PDB entry 9FG4 | electron microscopy, 3.40 A resolution | chains B and D of the 5 polymer chains in the assembly

Chain B:
Molecule: Gamma-aminobutyric acid receptor subunit beta-3
Source organism: Homo sapiens
Reference sequence: P28472 (GBRB3_HUMAN), isoform P28472-2; the author numbering skips numbers that UniProt does not, so the offset changes along the chain: -24 to 309 = UniProt 1-334; 335-473 = UniProt 335-473
Chain sequence (473 residues; numbered -24 to 473; 25 numbers in that range are skipped by the numbering (no residue carries them; nothing is unmodelled there); the number before each row is that of its first residue; numbers below 1 keep their minus sign (Met-24 is residue -24)):
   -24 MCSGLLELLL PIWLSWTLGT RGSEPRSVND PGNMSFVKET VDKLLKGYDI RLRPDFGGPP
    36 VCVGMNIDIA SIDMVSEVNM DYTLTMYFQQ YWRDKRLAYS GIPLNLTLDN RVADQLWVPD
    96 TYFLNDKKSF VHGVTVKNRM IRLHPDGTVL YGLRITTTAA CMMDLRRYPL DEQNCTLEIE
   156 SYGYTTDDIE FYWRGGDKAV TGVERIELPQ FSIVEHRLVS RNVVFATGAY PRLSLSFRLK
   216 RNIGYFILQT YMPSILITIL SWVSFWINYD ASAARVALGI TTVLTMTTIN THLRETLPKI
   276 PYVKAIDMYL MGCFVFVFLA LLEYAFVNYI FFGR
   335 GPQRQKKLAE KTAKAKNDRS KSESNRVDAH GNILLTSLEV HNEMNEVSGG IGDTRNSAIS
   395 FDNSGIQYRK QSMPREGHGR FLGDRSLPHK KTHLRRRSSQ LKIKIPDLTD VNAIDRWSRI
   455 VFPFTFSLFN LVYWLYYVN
Not modelled in the structure: -24 to 8, 335-443, 473
Disulfide bonds: Cys136-Cys150
Glycans and other covalent adducts: N-acetylglucosamine (NAG) linked to Asn80; glycan linked to Asn149
UniProt features mapped onto this chain:
  - binding site (benzamidine): Asp95 to Tyr97, Glu155 to Tyr157, Phe200
  - binding site (4-aminobutanoate): Tyr97, Glu155, Tyr157, Thr202
  - binding site (histamine): Tyr97, Ser156, Tyr157, Thr202
  - glycosylation (N-linked (GlcNAc...) asparagine): Asn8, Asn80, Asn149

Chain D:
Molecule: Gamma-aminobutyric acid receptor subunit alpha-1
Source organism: Homo sapiens
Reference sequence: P14867 (GBRA1_HUMAN); residues 1-429 here correspond to UniProt positions 28-456 (UniProt number = residue number + 27)
Chain sequence (464 residues; row label = number of the first residue in the row; numbers below 1 keep their minus sign (Met-34 is residue -34)):
   -34 MKKSPGLSDY LWAWTLFLST LTGRSYGDYK DDDDKQPSLQ DELKDNTTVF TRILDRLLDG
    26 YDNRLRPGLG ERVTEVKTDI FVTSFGPVSD HDMEYTIDVF FRQSWKDERL KFKGPMTVLR
    86 LNNLMASKIW TPDTFFHNGK KSVAHNMTMP NKLLRITEDG TLLYTMRLTV RAECPMHLED
   146 FPMDAHACPL KFGSYAYTRA EVVYEWTREP ARSVVVAEDG SRLNQYDLLG QTVDSGIVQS
   206 STGEYVVMTT HFHLKRKIGY FVIQTYLPCI MTVILSQVSF WLNRESVPAR TVFGVTTVLT
   266 MTTLSISARN SLPKVAYATA MDWFIAVCYA FVFSALIEFA TVNYFTKRGY AWDGKSVVPE
   326 KPKKVKDPLI KKNNTYAPTA TSYTPNLARG DPGLATIAKS ATIEPKEVKP ETKPPEPKKT
   386 FNSVSKIDRL SRIAFPLLFG IFNLVYWATY LNREPQLKAP TPHQ
Not modelled in the structure: -34 to 11, 322-383, 417-429
Disulfide bonds: Cys139-Cys153
Glycans and other covalent adducts: N-acetylglucosamine (NAG) linked to Asn111
Construct notes: initiating methionine (-34); expression tag (-33 to 0)
Residues lining bound ligands: PIO ([(2R)-2-octanoyloxy-3-[oxidanyl-[(1R,2R,3S,4R,5R,6S)-2,3,6-tris(oxidanyl)-4,5-diphosphonooxy-cyclohexyl]oxy-phosphoryl]oxy-propyl] octanoate): Arg249, Thr306, Phe310, Lys312, Arg313, Ser388, Ser390, Lys391, Ile392, Leu395
UniProt features mapped onto this chain:
  - binding site (4-aminobutanoate): Arg67, Thr130
  - binding site (3alpha-hydroxy-5alpha-pregnan-11,20-dione): Trp246
  - glycosylation (N-linked (GlcNAc...) asparagine): Asn11, Asn111

Chain B / chain D interface:
Contacting residue pairs (94):
  Met9(B) - Leu30(D)  hydrophobic
  Met9(B) - Arg31(D)
  Met9(B) - Gly33(D)
  Met9(B) - Leu34(D)
  Met9(B) - Arg74(D)
  Val12(B) - Leu34(D)  hydrophobic
  Lys13(B) - Gly25(D)
  Lys13(B) - Asp27(D)  salt bridge
  Lys13(B) - Leu30(D)
  Asp17(B) - Arg29(D)  salt bridge
  Leu20(B) - Arg29(D)
  Asp43(B) - Ser206(D)  hydrogen bond
  Ser46(B) - Glu138(D)  hydrogen bond
  Tyr62(B) - Phe100(D)
  Tyr62(B) - His102(D)
  Tyr62(B) - Tyr160(D)
  Leu79(B) - Gly35(D)
  Thr82(B) - Ala161(D)  hydrogen bond (side chain-backbone)
  Thr82(B) - Tyr162(D)
  Thr82(B) - Glu166(D)  hydrogen bond
  Asp84(B) - Asn28(D)
  Asp84(B) - Arg29(D)  hydrogen bond (backbone-backbone)
  Asp84(B) - Tyr162(D)
  Arg86(B) - Asn28(D)
  Arg86(B) - Ser92(D)  hydrogen bond (side chain-backbone)
  Gln90(B) - Arg29(D)
  Phe105(B) - Lys105(D)
  Phe105(B) - Lys106(D)
  His107(B) - Gly104(D)
  His107(B) - Lys105(D)
  Val109(B) - Thr99(D)
  Val109(B) - Phe100(D)
  Val109(B) - Ser107(D)
  Thr110(B) - Thr99(D)  hydrogen bond (side chain-backbone)
  Thr110(B) - Met131(D)
  Val111(B) - Asp98(D)
  Val111(B) - Thr99(D)
  Asn113(B) - Phe100(D)
  Asn113(B) - Tyr160(D)
  Arg114(B) - Tyr160(D)
  Met115(B) - Tyr160(D)  hydrophobic
  Met115(B) - Ala161(D)  hydrophobic
  Met115(B) - Thr207(D)
  Met115(B) - Tyr210(D)
  Arg117(B) - Ala161(D)  hydrogen bond (side chain-backbone)
  Arg117(B) - Thr163(D)
  Arg117(B) - Thr207(D)  hydrogen bond (side chain-backbone)
  Arg117(B) - Tyr210(D)  hydrogen bond
  Leu125(B) - Thr207(D)
  Gly127(B) - Tyr160(D)
  Leu128(B) - Tyr160(D)  hydrogen bond (backbone-side chain)
  Arg129(B) - Phe100(D)
  Arg129(B) - Phe101(D)  hydrogen bond (side chain-backbone)
  Arg129(B) - His102(D)  hydrogen bond (side chain-backbone)
  Arg129(B) - Gly104(D)  hydrogen bond (side chain-backbone)
  Arg129(B) - Tyr160(D)  hydrogen bond (backbone-side chain)
  Glu182(B) - His142(D)  salt bridge
  Pro184(B) - Val280(D)
  Pro184(B) - Ala281(D)  hydrogen bond (backbone-backbone)
  Pro184(B) - Tyr282(D)
  Gln185(B) - Ala281(D)
  Asn217(B) - Ala281(D)
  Gly219(B) - Ala281(D)  hydrogen bond (backbone-backbone)
  Tyr220(B) - Arg274(D)
  Tyr220(B) - Val280(D)
  Tyr220(B) - Ala281(D)  hydrogen bond (backbone-backbone)
  Leu223(B) - Ala283(D)  hydrophobic
  Gln224(B) - Ser270(D)  hydrogen bond
  Gln224(B) - Ile271(D)
  Met227(B) - Ala291(D)  hydrophobic
  Pro228(B) - Tyr294(D)
  Leu231(B) - Phe298(D)  hydrophobic
  Ile232(B) - Val263(D)  hydrophobic
  Leu235(B) - Val263(D)  hydrophobic
  Leu235(B) - Phe298(D)  hydrophobic
  Leu235(B) - Leu301(D)  hydrophobic
  Val238(B) - Ile302(D)  hydrophobic
  Val238(B) - Ala305(D)  hydrophobic
  Trp241(B) - Asn308(D)
  Trp241(B) - Tyr309(D)  hydrophobic
  Ile242(B) - Asn308(D)
  Ala249(B) - Val252(D)  hydrophobic
  Ala249(B) - Thr256(D)
  Ala252(B) - Val257(D)  hydrophobic
  Leu253(B) - Thr256(D)
  Leu253(B) - Val260(D)  hydrophobic
  Thr256(B) - Val260(D)
  Thr260(B) - Leu264(D)
  Thr260(B) - Thr267(D)
  Thr263(B) - Ile271(D)
  Ile264(B) - Thr267(D)
  His267(B) - Ile271(D)
  Thr271(B) - Asn275(D)
  Thr271(B) - Lys279(D)
Also at the interface, not in a pair above, chain B (68 interface residues in all): Val16, Asn41, Ala45, Asp48, Met49, Gln64, Tyr66, Asn80, Leu83, Val87, Ile218, Phe221, Ile234, Asn243, Ala248, Leu259, Arg453
Also at the interface, not in a pair above, chain D (67 interface residues in all): Pro32, Asp57, Met58, Phe66, Pro97, Val108, Ala109, Leu133, Gly208, Pro253, Asp287, Trp288

In short:
The interface between chain B and chain D involves 68 residues on one side and 67 on the other, with 19
hydrogen bonds and 3 salt bridges. Polar pairs include Lys13(B)-Asp27(D), Asp17(B)-Arg29(D) and
Glu182(B)-His142(D). Chain D binds compound PIO. N-acetylglucosamine is covalently linked to Asn80(B).
Chain B is Gamma-aminobutyric acid receptor subunit beta-3 and chain D is Gamma-aminobutyric acid receptor
subunit alpha-1, both from Homo sapiens; the structure, Cryo-EM structure of the full-length alpha1beta3
GABA(A) receptor in the long-lived symmetric resting state, was determined by electron microscopy.
